PDB entry 8DPT | electron microscopy, 4.00 A resolution | chains A and B of the 6 polymer chains in the assembly

[Chain A]
Protein: Interleukin-6 receptor subunit beta
From: Homo sapiens
Reference sequence: P40189 (IL6RB_HUMAN); residues 0-590 here correspond to UniProt positions 22-612 (UniProt number = residue number + 22)
Chain sequence (591 residues; row label = number of the first residue in the row; numbering starts at 0):
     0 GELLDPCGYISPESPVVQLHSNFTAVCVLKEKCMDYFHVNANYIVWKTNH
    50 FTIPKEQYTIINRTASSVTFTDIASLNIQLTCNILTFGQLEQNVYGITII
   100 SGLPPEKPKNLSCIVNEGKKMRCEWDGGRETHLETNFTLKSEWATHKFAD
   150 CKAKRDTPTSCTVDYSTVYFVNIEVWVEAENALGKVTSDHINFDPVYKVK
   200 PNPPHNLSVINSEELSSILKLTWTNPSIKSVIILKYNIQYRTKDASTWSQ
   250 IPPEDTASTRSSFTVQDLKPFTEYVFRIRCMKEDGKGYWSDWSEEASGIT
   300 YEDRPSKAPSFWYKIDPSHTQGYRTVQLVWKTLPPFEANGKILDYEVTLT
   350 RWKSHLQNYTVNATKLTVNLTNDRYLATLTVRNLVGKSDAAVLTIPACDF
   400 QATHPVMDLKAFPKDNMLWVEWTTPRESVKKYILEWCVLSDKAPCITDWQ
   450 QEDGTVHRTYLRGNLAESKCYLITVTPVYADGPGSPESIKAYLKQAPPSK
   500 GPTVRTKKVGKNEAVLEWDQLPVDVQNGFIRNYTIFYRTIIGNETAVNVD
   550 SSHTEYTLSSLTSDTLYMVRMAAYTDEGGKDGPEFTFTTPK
Unresolved in the structure: 0-1, 400-590
Disulfides: C6-C32, C26-C81, C112-C122, C150-C160
Covalently attached groups: N-acetylglucosamine (NAG) linked to N21, N61, N135
Curated features (UniProtKB/Swiss-Prot):
  - motif: W288 to S292 (WSXWS motif)
  - glycosylation (N-linked (GlcNAc...) asparagine): N21, N61, N109, N135, N205, N357, N361, N368 (complex), N531, N542

[Chain B]
Protein: Interleukin-11
From: Homo sapiens
Reference sequence: P20809 (IL11_HUMAN); residues 11-178 here correspond to UniProt positions 32-199 (UniProt number = residue number + 21)
Chain sequence (169 residues; numbered 10 to 178; the number before each row is that of its first residue):
    10 GSPDPRAELDSTVLLTRSLLADTRQLAAQLRDKFPADGDHNLDSLPTLAM
    60 SAGALGALQLPGVLTRLRADLLSYLRHVQWLRRAGGSSLKTLEPELGTLQ
   110 ARLDRLLRRLQLLMSRLALPQPPPDPPAPPLAPPSSAWGGIRAAHAILGG
   160 LHLTLDWAVRGLLLLKTRL
Unresolved in the structure: 10-13
Differences from the reference sequence: expression tag (10)
Curated features (UniProtKB/Swiss-Prot):
  - region: H161 to R169 (Important for interaction with IL11RA and for the stimulation of cell proliferation)
  - site: W147 (Important for interaction with IL6ST and for the stimulation of cell proliferation)
What the authors report for this chain:
  - mutagenesis - W147A (610 +/- 120 pM): decreased signaling
  - mutagenesis - A58P/M59A/S60I/A61D/G62Y/W147A (38 +/- 9 nM), W147A (10 +/- 8 nM): unchanged binding to Interleukin-11 receptor subunit alpha
  - mutagenesis - W147A (130 +/- 14 nM): unchanged binding to gp130D2-D3

[Interface between chain A and chain B]
Pairs across the interface (19):
  W142(A) - R114(B)
  T144(A) - R117(B)
  T144(A) - L121(B)
  H145(A) - R117(B)  hydrogen bond
  F147(A) - R114(B)
  S165(A) - T107(B)  hydrogen bond
  S165(A) - A110(B)
  T166(A) - R111(B)  hydrogen bond (backbone-side chain)
  V167(A) - L24(B)  hydrophobic
  V167(A) - R111(B)
  V167(A) - R114(B)
  Y168(A) - L24(B)
  F169(A) - S20(B)  hydrogen bond (backbone-side chain)
  F169(A) - L23(B)
  F169(A) - L24(B)
  F169(A) - S27(B)
  V170(A) - L24(B)  hydrophobic
  V170(A) - R118(B)
  V230(A) - S27(B)
Interface residues without a listed pair, chain A (12 interface residues in all): Y164
From the paper, about this interface:
  - hot spots on chain B (mutagenesis) - W147A: decreased binding to Interleukin-6 receptor subunit beta (chain A)

[In short]
12 residues of chain A face 11 of chain B across their interface; the contacts include 4 hydrogen bonds. Among
the polar pairs are H145(A)-R117(B), S165(A)-T107(B) and T166(A)-R111(B). The paper reports that W147A of
chain B reduces signaling; W147A of chain B reduces binding to Interleukin-6 receptor subunit beta (chain A).
Chain A is Interleukin-6 receptor subunit beta and chain B is Interleukin-11, both from Homo sapiens; the
structure, The structure of the IL-11 signalling complex, with full-length extracellular gp130, was determined
by electron microscopy together with 8DPS, 8DPU, 8DPV and 8DPW from the same study.
